PDB entry 4FJL | X-ray diffraction, 1.87 A resolution | chains A and T of the 3 polymer chains in the assembly

# Chain A
Name: DNA polymerase
From: Enterobacteria phage RB69
Notes: EC 2.7.7.7
Reference sequence: Q38087 (DPOL_BPR69); residue numbers follow UniProt; this construct covers 1-903
Amino-acid sequence (903 residues; row label = number of the first residue in the row):
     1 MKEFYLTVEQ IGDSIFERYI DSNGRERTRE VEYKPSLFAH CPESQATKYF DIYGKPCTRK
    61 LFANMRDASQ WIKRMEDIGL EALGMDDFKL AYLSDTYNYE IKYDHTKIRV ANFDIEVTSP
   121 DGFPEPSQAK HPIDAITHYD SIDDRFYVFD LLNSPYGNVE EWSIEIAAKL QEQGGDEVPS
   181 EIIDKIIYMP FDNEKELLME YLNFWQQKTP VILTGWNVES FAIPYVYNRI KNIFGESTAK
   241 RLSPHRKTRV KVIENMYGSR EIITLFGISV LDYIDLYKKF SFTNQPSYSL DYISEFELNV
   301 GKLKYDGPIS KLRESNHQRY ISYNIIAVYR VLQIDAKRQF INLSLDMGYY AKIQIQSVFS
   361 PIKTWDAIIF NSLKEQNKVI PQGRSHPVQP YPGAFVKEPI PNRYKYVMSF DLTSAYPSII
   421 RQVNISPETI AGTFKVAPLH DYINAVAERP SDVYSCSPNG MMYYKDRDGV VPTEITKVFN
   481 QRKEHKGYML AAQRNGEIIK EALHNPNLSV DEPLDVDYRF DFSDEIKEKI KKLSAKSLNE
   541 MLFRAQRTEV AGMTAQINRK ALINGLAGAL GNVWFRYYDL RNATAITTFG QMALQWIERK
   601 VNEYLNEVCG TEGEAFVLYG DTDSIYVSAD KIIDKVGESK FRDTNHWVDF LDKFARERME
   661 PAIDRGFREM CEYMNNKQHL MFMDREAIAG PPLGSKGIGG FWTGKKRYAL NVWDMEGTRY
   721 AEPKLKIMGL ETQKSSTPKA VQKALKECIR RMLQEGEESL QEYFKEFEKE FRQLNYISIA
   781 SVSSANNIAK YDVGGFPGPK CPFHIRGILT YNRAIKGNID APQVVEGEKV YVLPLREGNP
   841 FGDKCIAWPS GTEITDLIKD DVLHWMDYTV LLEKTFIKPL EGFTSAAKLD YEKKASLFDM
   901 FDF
Disordered / not traced: 902-903
Sequence notes: engineered mutation Ala222 (Asp in Q38087), Ala327 (Asp in Q38087), Ala415 (Leu in Q38087), Ala561 (Leu in Q38087), Gly565 (Ser in Q38087), Ala567 (Tyr in Q38087)
Ion coordination: Ca2+ site 1 near Glu116 (its only coordinating residue here); Ca2+ site 2: Asp411, Leu412, Asp623 (together with 2'-deoxyguanosine-5'-triphosphate); Ca2+ site 3: Asn505, Asn507, Lys531; Ca2+ site 4: Asp623 (together with 2'-deoxyguanosine-5'-triphosphate)
Ligand contacts: 2'-deoxyguanosine-5'-triphosphate (DGT): Asp411, Leu412, Thr413, Ser414, Ala415, Tyr416, Pro417, Arg482, Lys486, Lys560, Asn564, Gly568, Thr622, Asp623
Curated features (UniProtKB/Swiss-Prot):
  - region: Thr248 to Thr264 (Beta hairpin), Lys705 to Tyr708 (Binding of DNA in B-conformation), Leu897 to Phe903 (Interaction with the polymerase clamp)
  - binding site (Mg(2+)): Asp114, Glu116, Asp411, Leu412, Asp623
  - binding site (substrate): Ser414, Tyr416, Arg482, Lys560
  - site: Asp621 (Optimization of metal coordination by the polymerase active site), Lys706 (Optimization of metal coordination by the polymerase active site), Asp714 (Essential for viral replication)
  - mutagenesis: Asp621 (D621A: Drastic decrease in the efficiency of incorporation of dGMP), Lys706 (K706A: Almost complete loss of polymerase activity), Asp714 (D714A: Complete loss of viral replication)
What the authors report for this chain:
  - binding site for DNA template (chain T): Trp574

# Chain T
Molecule: DNA template
Sequence (16 nucleotides; each row starts with the number of its first residue):
     3 AAGTAAGCAG TCCGCG

# How chain A and chain T interact
Pairs across the interface (30):
  Ser360(A) - DA3(T)  hydrogen bond to the base
  Pro361(A) - DA3(T)  base contact
  Ile362(A) - DA3(T)  hydrogen bond to the base
  Tyr391(A) - DG5(T)  hydrogen bond to the phosphate
  Tyr391(A) - DT6(T)  sugar contact
  Pro392(A) - DT6(T)  phosphate contact
  Pro392(A) - DA7(T)  phosphate contact
  Gly393(A) - DT6(T)  hydrogen bond to the phosphate
  Gly393(A) - DA7(T)  hydrogen bond to the phosphate
  Ala394(A) - DA7(T)  sugar contact
  Val396(A) - DA8(T)  phosphate contact
  Gly568(A) - DG5(T)  sugar contact
  Gly571(A) - DG5(T)  sugar contact
  Asn572(A) - DA4(T)  hydrogen bond to the base
  Asn572(A) - DG5(T)  hydrogen bond to the phosphate
  Trp574(A) - DA4(T)  hydrogen bond to the base
  Lys705(A) - DA8(T)  salt bridge to the phosphate
  Lys705(A) - DG9(T)  sugar contact
  Lys706(A) - DA7(T)  base contact
  Lys706(A) - DA8(T)  sugar contact
  Arg707(A) - DG9(T)  phosphate contact
  Arg707(A) - DC10(T)  salt bridge to the phosphate
  Pro799(A) - DC14(T)  phosphate contact
  Lys800(A) - DT13(T)  phosphate contact
  Lys800(A) - DC14(T)  hydrogen bond to the phosphate
  Cys801(A) - DT13(T)  sugar contact
  Phe803(A) - DG12(T)  sugar contact
  Lys844(A) - DT13(T)  salt bridge to the phosphate
  Lys874(A) - DG12(T)  salt bridge to the phosphate
  Lys878(A) - DA11(T)  salt bridge to the phosphate
Also at the interface, not in a pair above, chain A (27 interface residues in all): Ile253, Glu398, Glu731, Lys734, Arg806

# Overview
27 residues of chain A face 12 of chain T across their interface, with 9 hydrogen bonds and 5 salt bridges.
Polar contacts include Ser360(A)-DA3(T), Ile362(A)-DA3(T) and Asn572(A)-DA4(T). Bound to chain A:
2'-deoxyguanosine-5'-triphosphate. The paper reports a binding site for DNA template (chain T) at Trp574(A).
Here chain A is DNA polymerase (Enterobacteria phage RB69) and chain T is DNA template. Entry 4FJL (RB69 DNA
polymerase ternary complex with dGTP/dA) was determined by X-ray diffraction, deposited together with 4FJ5,
4FJ7, 4FJ8, 4FJ9, 4FJG, 4FJH and 9 further entries.
